6CK9 - chains G and H of the 6 polymer chains in the assembly; structure by X-ray diffraction, 2.71 A resolution.

[Chain G]
Name: gp120 of Envelope glycoprotein gp160
Organism: Human immunodeficiency virus 1
Sequence (463 residues; row label = number of the first residue in the row; note: 19 numbers in that range are skipped by the numbering (no residue carries them; nothing is unmodelled there)):
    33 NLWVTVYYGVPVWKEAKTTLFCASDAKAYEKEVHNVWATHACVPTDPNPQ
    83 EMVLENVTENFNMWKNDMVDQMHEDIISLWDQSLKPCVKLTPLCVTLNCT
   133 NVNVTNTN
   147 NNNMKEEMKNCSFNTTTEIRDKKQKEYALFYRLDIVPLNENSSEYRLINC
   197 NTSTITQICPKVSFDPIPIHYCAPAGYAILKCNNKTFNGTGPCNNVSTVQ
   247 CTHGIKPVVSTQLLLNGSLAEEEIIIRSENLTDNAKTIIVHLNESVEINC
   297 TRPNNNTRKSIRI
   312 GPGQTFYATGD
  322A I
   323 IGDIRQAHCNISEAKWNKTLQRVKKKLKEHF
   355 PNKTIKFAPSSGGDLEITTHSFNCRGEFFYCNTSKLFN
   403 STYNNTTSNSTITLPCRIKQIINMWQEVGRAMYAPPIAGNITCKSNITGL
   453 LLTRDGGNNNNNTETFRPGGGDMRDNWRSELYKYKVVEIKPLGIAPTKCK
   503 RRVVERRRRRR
Not modelled in the structure: 60-65, 147-151, 186-188, 403-410, 460-462, 506-513
Cystine bridges: Cys-54/Cys-74, Cys-119/Cys-205, Cys-126/Cys-196, Cys-131/Cys-157, Cys-218/Cys-247, Cys-228/Cys-239, Cys-296/Cys-331, Cys-378/Cys-445, Cys-385/Cys-418
Covalently attached groups: glycan linked to Asn-88, Asn-332; N-acetylglucosamine (NAG) linked to Asn-130, Asn-156, Asn-160, Asn-197, Asn-230, Asn-234, Asn-241, Asn-262, Asn-276, Asn-289, Asn-295, Asn-301, Asn-386, Asn-442, Asn-448

[Chain H]
Name: 3H109L Fab heavy chain
Organism: Homo sapiens
Notes: antibody fragment or engineered binder
Sequence (244 residues; numbered 1 to 225 plus 19 insertion-coded residues; the number before each row is that of its first residue; a row labelled like 82A-82C holds insertion residues (82A, then the next letters in order)):
     1 QVQLQESGPGLVKPSETLSLTCTVSGGSISNYYWSWIRQSPGKGLEWIGY
    51 ISDSESTNYNPSLKSRVIISVDTSKNQLSLKL
82A-82C NSV
    83 TAADSAIYYCARAQQGKR
100A-100P IYGMVSFGEFFYYYYM
   101 DVWGKGTTVTVSSASTKGPSVFPLAPSSKSTSGGTAALGCLVKDYFPEPV
   151 TVSWNSGALTSGVHTFPAVLQSSGLYSLSSVVTVPSSSLGTQTYICNVNH
   201 KPSNTKVDKKVEPKSCDKGLEVLFQ
Not modelled in the structure: 129-133, 184-191, 214-225
Cystine bridges: Cys-22/Cys-92, Cys-140/Cys-196

[Chain G / chain H interface]
Pairs across the interface (9; chain G residue first):
  Thr-137(G) with Phe-100K(H)
  Asn-138(G) with Phe-100J(H), hydrogen bond (side chain-backbone)
  Asp-325(G) with Tyr-100B(H)
  Arg-327(G) with Gly-100C(H); Met-100D(H); Glu-100I(H), salt bridge
  Gln-328(G) with Glu-100I(H), hydrogen bond (backbone-side chain)
  His-330(G) with Met-100D(H)
  Pro-417(G) with Phe-100G(H), hydrophobic
Other interface residues (no listed pair), chain G (11 interface residues in all): Ile-326, Ala-329, Thr-415, Leu-416

[In short]
Chain G and chain H form an interface of 11 and 7 residues respectively, with 2 hydrogen bonds and 1 salt
bridge. Polar contacts include Arg-327(G)/Glu-100I(H), Asn-138(G)/Phe-100J(H) and Gln-328(G)/Glu-100I(H).
N-acetylglucosamine is covalently linked to Asn-130(G), Asn-156(G), Asn-160(G), Asn-197(G), Asn-230(G) and
Asn-234(G) and 9 more.
Chain G is gp120 of Envelope glycoprotein gp160 (Human immunodeficiency virus 1) and chain H is 3H109L Fab
heavy chain (Homo sapiens); the structure, Crystal Structure of HIV-1 ConC_Base0 Prefusion Env Trimer in
Complex with Human Antibody Fragment 3H109L and ..., was determined by X-ray diffraction.
